8Z9C - chains C and M of the 14 polymer chains in the assembly; structure by electron microscopy, 3.01 A resolution.

# Chain C
Name: Protein structure
Sequence (200 residues; numbered 1 to 200; the number before each row is that of its first residue):
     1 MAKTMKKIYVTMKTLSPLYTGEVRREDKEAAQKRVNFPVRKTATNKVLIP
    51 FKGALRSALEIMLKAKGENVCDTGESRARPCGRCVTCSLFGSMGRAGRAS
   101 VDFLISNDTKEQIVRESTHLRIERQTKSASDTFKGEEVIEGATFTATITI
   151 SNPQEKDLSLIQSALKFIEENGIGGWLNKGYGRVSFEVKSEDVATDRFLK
Disordered / not traced: 1

# Chain M
Molecule: 60-nt RNA strand
Sequence (60 nucleotides; each row starts with the number of its first residue; note: 1 number in that range is skipped by the numbering (no residue carries it; nothing is unmodelled there); numbers below 1 keep their minus sign (G-10 is residue -10)):
   -10 GGUUAAAACU
     1 CUUCUCAUGCUGGAUUCGAAAUUAGGUGCGCUUCGCGUUUAAGUCCCAUA
Disordered / not traced: -10, 40-50

# How chain C and chain M interact
Pairs across the interface (56; chain C residue first):
  Tyr19(C) - G25(M)  phosphate contact
  Thr20(C) - G25(M)  hydrogen bond to the phosphate
  Gly21(C) - A24(M)  sugar contact
  Gly21(C) - G25(M)  hydrogen bond to the phosphate
  Glu22(C) - A24(M)  base contact
  Val23(C) - A24(M)  sugar contact
  Lys28(C) - A24(M)  hydrogen bond to the base
  Phe37(C) - U27(M)  base contact
  Phe37(C) - G28(M)  base contact
  Arg40(C) - A24(M)  salt bridge to the phosphate
  Pro50(C) - U23(M)  phosphate contact
  Pro50(C) - A24(M)  phosphate contact
  Lys52(C) - A21(M)  salt bridge to the phosphate
  Lys52(C) - U22(M)  salt bridge to the phosphate
  Gly53(C) - U23(M)  base contact
  Arg56(C) - A21(M)  hydrogen bond to the phosphate
  Arg56(C) - U22(M)  salt bridge to the phosphate
  Ser57(C) - U23(M)  hydrogen bond to the base
  Thr73(C) - U22(M)  sugar contact
  Pro80(C) - A21(M)  sugar contact
  Phe90(C) - A21(M)  phosphate contact
  Phe90(C) - U22(M)  phosphate contact
  Gly91(C) - A21(M)  sugar contact
  Ser92(C) - A20(M)  hydrogen bond to the sugar
  Ser92(C) - A21(M)  sugar contact
  Met93(C) - A20(M)  sugar contact
  Met93(C) - A21(M)  base contact
  Gly94(C) - A20(M)  sugar contact
  Ala96(C) - A20(M)  phosphate contact
  Ala96(C) - A21(M)  phosphate contact
  Gly97(C) - A21(M)  hydrogen bond to the phosphate
  Thr118(C) - G30(M)  base contact
  His119(C) - G30(M)  phosphate contact
  Leu120(C) - G28(M)  hydrogen bond to the sugar
  Leu120(C) - C29(M)  sugar contact
  Leu120(C) - G30(M)  hydrogen bond to the phosphate
  Leu120(C) - C31(M)  base contact
  Arg121(C) - G28(M)  hydrogen bond to the sugar
  Arg121(C) - C29(M)  phosphate contact
  Ile122(C) - C29(M)  hydrogen bond to the phosphate
  Ile122(C) - C31(M)  sugar contact
  Arg124(C) - C29(M)  salt bridge to the phosphate
  Lys127(C) - C31(M)  hydrogen bond to the sugar
  Lys127(C) - U32(M)  sugar contact
  Ser128(C) - C31(M)  sugar contact
  Ala129(C) - C31(M)  base contact
  Asp131(C) - G28(M)  hydrogen bond to the base
  Thr132(C) - G30(M)  base contact
  Phe133(C) - G28(M)  stacking on the base
  Gly174(C) - G25(M)  sugar contact
  Gly175(C) - G25(M)  phosphate contact
  Gly175(C) - G26(M)  phosphate contact
  Trp176(C) - G26(M)  hydrogen bond to the phosphate
  Leu177(C) - G26(M)  phosphate contact
  Asn178(C) - G26(M)  phosphate contact
  Asn178(C) - U27(M)  hydrogen bond to the phosphate
Also at the interface, not in a pair above, chain C (42 interface residues in all): Ala54, Arg95, Lys179

# Overview
42 residues of chain C face 13 of chain M across their interface, with 15 hydrogen bonds, 5 salt bridges and 1
aromatic stacking contact. Polar pairs include Lys28(C)-A24(M), Ser57(C)-U23(M) and Asp131(C)-G28(M).
Chain C is Protein structure and chain M is a 60-nt RNA strand; the structure, Cryo-EM structure of NTR-bound
type VII CRISPR-Cas complex at substrate-engaged state I, was determined by electron microscopy, deposited
together with 8YHD, 8YHE, 8Z4J, 8Z4L, 8Z99 and 8Z9E.
